PDB entry 8K5P | electron microscopy, 2.80 A resolution | chains P and M of the 18 polymer chains in the assembly

Chain P:
Molecule: 20-nt RNA strand
Sequence (20 nucleotides; each row starts with the number of its first residue; numbers below 1 keep their minus sign (A-20 is residue -20)):
   -20 ACAGAUGUCCUCGAGAGGUA
Metal / ion sites: Mg2+: A-1 (shared with 3 residues of chain A)

Chain M:
Molecule: 5'-3' exoribonuclease 2
From: Saccharomyces cerevisiae S288C
Notes: EC 3.1.13.-
UniProt: Q02792 (XRN2_YEAST); residues 1-1006 here = UniProt positions 1-1006
Chain sequence (1019 residues; each row starts with the number of its first residue; numbers below 1 keep their minus sign (Met-12 is residue -12)):
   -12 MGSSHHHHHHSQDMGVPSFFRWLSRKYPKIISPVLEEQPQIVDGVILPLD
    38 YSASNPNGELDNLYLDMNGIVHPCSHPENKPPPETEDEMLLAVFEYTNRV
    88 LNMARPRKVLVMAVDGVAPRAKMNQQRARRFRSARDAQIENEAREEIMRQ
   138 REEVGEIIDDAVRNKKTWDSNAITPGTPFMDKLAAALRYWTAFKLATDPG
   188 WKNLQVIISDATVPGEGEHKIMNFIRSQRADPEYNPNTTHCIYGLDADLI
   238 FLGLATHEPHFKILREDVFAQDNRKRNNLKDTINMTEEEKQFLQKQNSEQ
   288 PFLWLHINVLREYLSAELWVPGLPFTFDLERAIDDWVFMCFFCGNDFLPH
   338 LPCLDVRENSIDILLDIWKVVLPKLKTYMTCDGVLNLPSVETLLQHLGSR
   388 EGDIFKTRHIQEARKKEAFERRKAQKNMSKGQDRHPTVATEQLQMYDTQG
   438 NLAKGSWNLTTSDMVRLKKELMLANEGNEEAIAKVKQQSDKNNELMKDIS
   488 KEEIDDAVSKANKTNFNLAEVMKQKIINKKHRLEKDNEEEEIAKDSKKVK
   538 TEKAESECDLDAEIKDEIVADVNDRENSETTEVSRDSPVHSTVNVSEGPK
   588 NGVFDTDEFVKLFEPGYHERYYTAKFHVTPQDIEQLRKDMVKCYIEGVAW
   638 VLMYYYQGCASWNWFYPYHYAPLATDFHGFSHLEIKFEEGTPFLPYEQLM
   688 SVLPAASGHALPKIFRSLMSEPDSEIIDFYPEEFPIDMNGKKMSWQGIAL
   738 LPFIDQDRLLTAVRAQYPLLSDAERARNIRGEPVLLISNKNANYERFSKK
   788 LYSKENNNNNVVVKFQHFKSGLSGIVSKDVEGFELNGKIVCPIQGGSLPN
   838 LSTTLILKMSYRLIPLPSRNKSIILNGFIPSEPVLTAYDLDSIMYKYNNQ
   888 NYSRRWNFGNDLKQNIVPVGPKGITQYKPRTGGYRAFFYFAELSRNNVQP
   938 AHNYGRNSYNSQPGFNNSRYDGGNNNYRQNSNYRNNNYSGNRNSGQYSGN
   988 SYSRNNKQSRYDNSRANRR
Disordered / not traced: -12 to 2, 405-589, 932-1006
Construct notes: initiating methionine (-12); expression tag (-11 to 0)
Metal / ion sites: Mg2+ near Asp233 (its only coordinating residue here)
Swiss-Prot annotation at these positions:
  - region: Asp492 to Ile529 (Required for retention in the nucleus)
  - modified residue: Ser574 (Phosphoserine)

How chain P and chain M interact:
Pairs across the interface (28; chain P residue first):
  A-20(P) - His59(M)  stacking on the base
  A-20(P) - His63(M)  base contact
  A-20(P) - Gln113(M)  hydrogen bond to the phosphate
  A-20(P) - Arg116(M)  sugar contact
  A-20(P) - Arg117(M)  salt bridge to the phosphate
  C-19(P) - Arg116(M)  salt bridge to the phosphate
  C-19(P) - Leu232(M)  phosphate contact
  C-19(P) - Asp233(M)  sugar contact
  C-19(P) - Asp333(M)  phosphate contact
  A-18(P) - Pro4(M)  sugar contact
  A-18(P) - Leu232(M)  phosphate contact
  A-18(P) - Ala234(M)  phosphate contact
  A-18(P) - Trp732(M)  stacking on the base
  G-17(P) - Val3(M)  phosphate contact
  G-17(P) - Pro4(M)  phosphate contact
  G-17(P) - Ser5(M)  hydrogen bond to the phosphate
  G-17(P) - Arg344(M)  salt bridge to the phosphate
  G-17(P) - Lys729(M)  base contact
  G-17(P) - Met730(M)  hydrogen bond to the base
  G-17(P) - Gln733(M)  hydrogen bond to the base
  A-16(P) - Arg8(M)  hydrogen bond to the sugar
  U-15(P) - Arg12(M)  phosphate contact
  G-14(P) - Arg12(M)  salt bridge to the phosphate
  G-14(P) - Arg892(M)  sugar contact
  G-14(P) - Asn894(M)  hydrogen bond to the phosphate
  G-14(P) - Phe895(M)  base contact
  U-13(P) - Tyr889(M)  sugar contact
  U-13(P) - Arg892(M)  base contact
Other interface residues (no listed pair), chain M (25 interface residues in all): Asn55, Arg252

Overview:
Chain P and chain M form an interface of 8 and 25 residues respectively, with 6 hydrogen bonds, 4 salt bridges
and 2 aromatic stacking contacts. Polar contacts include G-17(P)-Met730(M), G-17(P)-Gln733(M) and
A-16(P)-Arg8(M).
Here chain P is a 20-nt RNA strand and chain M is 5'-3' exoribonuclease 2 (Saccharomyces cerevisiae S288C).
Entry 8K5P (Cryo-EM structure of yeast Rat1-bound Pol II pre-termination transcription complex 2 (Pol II
Rat1-PTTC2)) was determined by electron microscopy together with 8JCH from the same study.
